Entry 7YEA (electron microscopy, 3.82 A resolution); this record covers chains A and B.

[Chain A (and B)]
Protein: UDP-N-acetylglucosamine--peptide N-acetylglucosaminyltransferase 110 kDa subunit
Source organism: Homo sapiens
Notes: EC 2.4.1.255; chain B of this document is another copy of the same molecule, construct and numbering; everything in this record applies to it too
UniProt: O15294 (OGT1_HUMAN); residue numbers follow UniProt; this construct covers 1-1046
Sequence (1052 residues; each row starts with the number of its first residue):
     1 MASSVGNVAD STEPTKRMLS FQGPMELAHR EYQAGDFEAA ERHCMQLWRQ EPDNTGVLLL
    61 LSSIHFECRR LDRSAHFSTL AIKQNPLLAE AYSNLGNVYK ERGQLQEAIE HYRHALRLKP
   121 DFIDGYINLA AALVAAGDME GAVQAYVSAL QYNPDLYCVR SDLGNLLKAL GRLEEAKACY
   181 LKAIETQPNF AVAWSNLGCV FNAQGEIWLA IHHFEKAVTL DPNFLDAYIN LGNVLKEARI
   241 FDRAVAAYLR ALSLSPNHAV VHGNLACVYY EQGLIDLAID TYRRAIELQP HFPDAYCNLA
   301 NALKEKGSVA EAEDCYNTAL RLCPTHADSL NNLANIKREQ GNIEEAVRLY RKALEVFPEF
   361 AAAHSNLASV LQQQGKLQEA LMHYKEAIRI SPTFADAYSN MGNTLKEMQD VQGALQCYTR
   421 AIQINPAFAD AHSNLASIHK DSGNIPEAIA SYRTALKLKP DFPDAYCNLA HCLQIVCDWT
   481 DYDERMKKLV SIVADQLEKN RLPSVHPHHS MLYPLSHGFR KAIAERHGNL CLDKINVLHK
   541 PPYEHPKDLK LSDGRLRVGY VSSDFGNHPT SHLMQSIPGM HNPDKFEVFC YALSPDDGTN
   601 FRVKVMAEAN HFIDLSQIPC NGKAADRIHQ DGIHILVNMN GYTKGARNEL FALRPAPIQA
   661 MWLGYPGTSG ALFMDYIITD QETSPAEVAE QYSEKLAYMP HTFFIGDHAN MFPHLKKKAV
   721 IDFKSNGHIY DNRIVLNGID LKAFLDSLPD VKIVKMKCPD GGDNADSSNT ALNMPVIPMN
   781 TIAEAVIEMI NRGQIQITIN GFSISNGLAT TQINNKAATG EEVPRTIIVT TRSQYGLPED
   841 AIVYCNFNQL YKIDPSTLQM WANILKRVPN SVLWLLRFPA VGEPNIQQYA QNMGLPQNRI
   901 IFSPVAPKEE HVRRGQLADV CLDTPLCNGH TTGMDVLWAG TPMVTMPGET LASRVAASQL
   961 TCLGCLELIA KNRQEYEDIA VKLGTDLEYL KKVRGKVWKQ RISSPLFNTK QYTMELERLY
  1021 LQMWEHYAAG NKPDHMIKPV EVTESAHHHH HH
Disordered / not traced: 1-22, 1040-1052
Construct notes: conflict Pro24 (Leu in O15294), Met25 (Ala in O15294), Glu67 (Gln in O15294); expression tag (1047-1052)
Swiss-Prot annotation at these positions:
  - region: Lys991 to Lys1010 (Required for phosphatidylinositol 3,4,5-triphosphate binding)
  - motif: Asp464 to Tyr466 (DFP motif), Lys487 to Pro503 (Nuclear localization signal)
  - active site: His508 (Proton acceptor)
  - binding site (UDP): Gln849, Lys852, Ala906 to Lys908, His911 to Arg914, His930 to Thr932, Asp935
  - modified residue: Ala2 (N-acetylalanine), Ser3 (Phosphoserine), Ser4 (Phosphoserine), Ser20 (Phosphoserine), Thr454 (Phosphothreonine), Tyr989 (Phosphotyrosine)
  - glycosylation (O-linked (GlcNAc) serine): Ser3, Ser4, Ser399
  - natural variant: Leu254 (L254F: In XLID106), Arg284 (R284P: In XLID106), Ala319 (A319T: In XLID106; uncertain significance), Leu538 (L538P: Found in a renal cell carcinoma sample)
  - mutagenesis: Trp208 to Ile211 (Abolished homooligomerization), Trp208 (W208E: Abolishes homodimerization of the TPR domain. Slightly reduced enzyme activity; when associated with D-211), Ile211 (I211D: Abolishes homodimerization of the TPR domain. Slightly reduced enzyme activity; when associated with E-208), Ser391 (S391A: Reduced autoglycosylation), Thr393 (T393V: Reduced autoglycosylation), Ser399 (S399A: Reduced autoglycosylation. Reduced localization to the nucleus), Thr404 (T404V: Reduced autoglycosylation), Thr454 (T454A: Abolished phosphorylation by AMPK. Does not affect ability to regulate mTORC1; T454E: Affects substrate selectivity. Mimics phosphorylation; does not affect ability to regulate mTORC1), Asp461 to Pro463 (Impaired localization to the nucleus), His508 (H508A: Loss of enzyme activity. Moderate increase in KMT2E ubiquitination. Moderate increase in KMT2E ubiquitination; when associated with A-508), His568 (H568A: Reduces enzyme activity by about 95%. Moderate increase in KMT2E ubiquitination; when associated with A-508), His911 (H911A: Reduces enzyme activity by over 90%)
What the authors report for this chain:
  - mutagenesis - W208A/L209A/I211A/H212A: abolished binding to UDP-N-acetylglucosamine--peptide N-acetylglucosaminyltransferase 110 kDa subunit (chain A)
  - self-association interface (contacts with another copy of this molecule): Trp208, Leu209, Ile211, His212
  - mutagenesis - K852M: abolished catalytic activity on TAB1
  - disease-associated variants - L254F, A259T, R284P, A319T, E339G (citing earlier work)

[Chain A / chain B interface]
Pairs across the interface - 17 pairs, chain A then chain B:
  Trp208(A) - Trp208(B)
  Trp208(A) - Ile211(B)  hydrophobic
  Trp208(A) - His212(B)
  Trp208(A) - Glu215(B)  hydrogen bond
  Trp208(A) - Arg243(B)
  Leu209(A) - Leu209(B)  hydrophobic
  Leu209(A) - His212(B)
  Ile211(A) - Trp208(B)  hydrophobic
  His212(A) - Trp208(B)
  His212(A) - Leu209(B)
  Glu215(A) - Trp208(B)  hydrogen bond
  Ala238(A) - Arg243(B)  hydrogen bond (backbone-side chain)
  Arg239(A) - Asp242(B)
  Ile240(A) - Ile240(B)  hydrophobic
  Asp242(A) - Arg239(B)
  Arg243(A) - Trp208(B)
  Arg243(A) - Ala238(B)  hydrogen bond (side chain-backbone)

[Summary]
Chain A and chain B each contribute 10 residues to their interface, with 4 hydrogen bonds. Among the polar
pairs are Trp208(A)-Glu215(B) and Ala238(A)-Arg243(B). The paper reports that W208A/L209A/I211A/H212A of chain
A abolish binding to UDP-N-acetylglucosamine--peptide N-acetylglucosaminyltransferase 110 kDa subunit (chain
A); a self-association interface involving Trp208(A), Leu209(A) and Ile211(A) among others.
Chain A and chain B are both UDP-N-acetylglucosamine--peptide N-acetylglucosaminyltransferase 110 kDa subunit
(Homo sapiens); the structure, Human O-GlcNAc transferase Dimer, was determined by electron microscopy,
deposited together with 7YEH.
